PDB entry 1HVU | X-ray diffraction, 4.75 A resolution (low resolution: residue-level contacts below are approximate; hydrogen-bond / salt-bridge calls are withheld) | chains C and A of the 3 polymer chains in the assembly

[Chain C]
Molecule: 33 NUCLEOTIDE RNA PSEUDOKNOT (30-nt RNA)
Sequence (30 nucleotides; numbered 4 to 33; the number before each row is that of its first residue):
     4 AGAUUCCGUU UUCAGUCGGG AAAAACUGAA

[Chain A]
Molecule: Protein (HIV-1 reverse transcriptase)
Source organism: Human immunodeficiency virus 1
Notes: EC 2.7.7.49
Reference sequence: P03366 (POL_HV1B1); residues 1-554 here correspond to UniProt positions 599-1152 (UniProt number = residue number + 598)
Amino-acid sequence (554 residues; each row starts with the number of its first residue):
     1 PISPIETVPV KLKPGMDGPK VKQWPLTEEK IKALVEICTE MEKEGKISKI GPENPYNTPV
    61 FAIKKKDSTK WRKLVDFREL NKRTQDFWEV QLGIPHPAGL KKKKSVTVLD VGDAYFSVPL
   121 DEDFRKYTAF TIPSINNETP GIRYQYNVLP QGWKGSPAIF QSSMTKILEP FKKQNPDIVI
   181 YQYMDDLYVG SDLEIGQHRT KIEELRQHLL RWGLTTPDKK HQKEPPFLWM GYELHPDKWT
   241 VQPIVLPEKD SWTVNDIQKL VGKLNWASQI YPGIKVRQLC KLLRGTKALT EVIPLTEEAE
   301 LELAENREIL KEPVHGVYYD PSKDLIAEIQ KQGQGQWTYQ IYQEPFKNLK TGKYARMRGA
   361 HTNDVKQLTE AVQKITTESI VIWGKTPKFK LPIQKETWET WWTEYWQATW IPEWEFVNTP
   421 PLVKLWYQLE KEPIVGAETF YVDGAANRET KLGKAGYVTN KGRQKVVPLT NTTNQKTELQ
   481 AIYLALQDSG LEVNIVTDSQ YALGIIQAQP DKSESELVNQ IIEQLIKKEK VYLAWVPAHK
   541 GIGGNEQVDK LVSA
UniProt features mapped onto this chain:
  - binding site (Mg(2+)): Asp186
  - site: Trp402 (Essential for RT p66/p51 heterodimerization)

[Interface between chain C and chain A]
Residue-residue contacts (7; chain C residue first):
  A17(C) - Lys275(A)
  A17(C) - Arg277(A)
  G18(C) - Arg277(A)
  A32(C) - Val261(A)
  A32(C) - Gly262(A)
  A32(C) - Asn265(A)
  A33(C) - Gly262(A)
Other interface residues (no listed pair), chain C (6 interface residues in all): U14, U30
Other interface residues (no listed pair), chain A (11 interface residues in all): Glu89, Gln91, Ile94, Gln258, Lys263, Arg284

[Summary]
Chain C and chain A form an interface of 6 and 11 residues respectively. From UniProt: Mg2+-binding residue
Asp186(A) on chain A.
Here chain C is 33 NUCLEOTIDE RNA PSEUDOKNOT (30-nt RNA) and chain A is Protein (HIV-1 reverse transcriptase)
(Human immunodeficiency virus 1). Entry 1HVU (Human immunodeficiency virus type 1 reverse transcriptase
complexed with a 33-base nucleotide RNA pseudoknot) was determined by X-ray diffraction.
